Entry 7XDM (X-ray diffraction, 1.74 A resolution); this record covers chain A.

[Chain A]
Molecule: Carbon monoxide dehydrogenase 2
Organism: Carboxydothermus hydrogenoformans
Notes: EC 1.2.7.4
Reference sequence: Q9F8A8 (COOS2_CARHZ); numbering as in UniProt (aligned over 4-636)
Chain sequence (656 residues; row label = number of the first residue in the row; numbers below 1 keep their minus sign (Met-19 is residue -19)):
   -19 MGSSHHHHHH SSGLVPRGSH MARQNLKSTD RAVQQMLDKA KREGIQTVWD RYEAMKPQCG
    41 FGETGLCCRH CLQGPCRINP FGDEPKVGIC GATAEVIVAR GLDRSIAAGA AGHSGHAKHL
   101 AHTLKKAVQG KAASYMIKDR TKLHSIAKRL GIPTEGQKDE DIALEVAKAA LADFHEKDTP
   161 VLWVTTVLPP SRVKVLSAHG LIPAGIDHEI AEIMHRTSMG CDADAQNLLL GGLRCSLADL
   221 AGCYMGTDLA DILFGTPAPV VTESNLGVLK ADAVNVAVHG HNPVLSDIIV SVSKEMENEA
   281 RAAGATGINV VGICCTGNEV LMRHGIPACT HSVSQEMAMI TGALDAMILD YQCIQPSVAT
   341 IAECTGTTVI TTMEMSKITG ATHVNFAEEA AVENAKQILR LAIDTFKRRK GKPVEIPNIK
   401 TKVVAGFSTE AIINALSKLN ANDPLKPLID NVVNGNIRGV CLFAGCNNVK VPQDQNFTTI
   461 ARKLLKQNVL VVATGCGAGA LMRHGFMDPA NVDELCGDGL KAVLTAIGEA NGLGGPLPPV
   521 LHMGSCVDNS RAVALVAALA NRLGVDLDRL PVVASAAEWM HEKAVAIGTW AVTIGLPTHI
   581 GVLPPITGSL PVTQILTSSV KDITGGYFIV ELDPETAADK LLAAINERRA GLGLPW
Not modelled in the structure: -19 to 3
Construct notes: initiating methionine (-19); expression tag (-18 to 3); engineered mutation Trp559 (Ala in Q9F8A8)
Bound ions: 2Fe-2S cluster Fe: Cys39, Cys47; 4Fe-4S cluster Fe: Cys48, Cys51, Cys56, Cys70; fe(4)-ni(1)-S(5) cluster Fe: His261, Cys295, Cys333, Cys446, Cys476, Cys526
Small-molecule neighbours:
  - 2Fe-2S cluster (FES): Cys39, Phe41, Gly42, Cys47, Arg49, Pro55
  - fe(4)-ni(1)-S(5) cluster (NFS): His93, His261, Cys294, Cys295, Ser312, Cys333, Gly445, Cys446, Gly475, Cys476, Cys526, Met560, His561, Lys563
  - 4Fe-4S cluster (SF4): Cys48, Arg49, His50, Cys51, Gln53, Gly54, Cys56, Gly68, Ile69, Cys70, Ala72, Ile77, Arg80, Met199
Swiss-Prot annotation at these positions:
  - binding site ([4Fe-4S] cluster): Cys39, Cys47, Cys48, Cys51, Cys56, Cys70
  - binding site ([Ni-4Fe-5S] cluster): His261, Cys295, Cys333, Cys446, Cys476, Cys526

[Summary]
Ligands of chain A: 4Fe-4S cluster, 2Fe-2S cluster and fe(4)-ni(1)-S(5) cluster. Cys39 and Cys47 form the
2Fe-2S cluster Fe site. The 4Fe-4S cluster Fe site is built by Cys48, Cys51, Cys56 and Cys70. From UniProt: 6
[4Fe-4S] cluster-binding residues and 6 [Ni-4Fe-5S] cluster-binding residues.
Chain A is Carbon monoxide dehydrogenase 2 (Carboxydothermus hydrogenoformans); the structure, ChCODH2 A559W
mutant in anaerobic condition, was determined by X-ray diffraction (same publication as 7XDN, 7XDP and 7ERR).
